Entry 6K32 (electron microscopy, 3.20 A resolution); this record covers chains A and D of the 9 polymer chains in the assembly.

== Chain A ==
Name: RNA-dependent RNA polymerase
Organism: Cypovirus 1
Reference sequence: D0EZK6 (D0EZK6_CPVBM); residue numbers follow UniProt; this construct covers 5-1212
Chain sequence (1208 residues; each row starts with the number of its first residue):
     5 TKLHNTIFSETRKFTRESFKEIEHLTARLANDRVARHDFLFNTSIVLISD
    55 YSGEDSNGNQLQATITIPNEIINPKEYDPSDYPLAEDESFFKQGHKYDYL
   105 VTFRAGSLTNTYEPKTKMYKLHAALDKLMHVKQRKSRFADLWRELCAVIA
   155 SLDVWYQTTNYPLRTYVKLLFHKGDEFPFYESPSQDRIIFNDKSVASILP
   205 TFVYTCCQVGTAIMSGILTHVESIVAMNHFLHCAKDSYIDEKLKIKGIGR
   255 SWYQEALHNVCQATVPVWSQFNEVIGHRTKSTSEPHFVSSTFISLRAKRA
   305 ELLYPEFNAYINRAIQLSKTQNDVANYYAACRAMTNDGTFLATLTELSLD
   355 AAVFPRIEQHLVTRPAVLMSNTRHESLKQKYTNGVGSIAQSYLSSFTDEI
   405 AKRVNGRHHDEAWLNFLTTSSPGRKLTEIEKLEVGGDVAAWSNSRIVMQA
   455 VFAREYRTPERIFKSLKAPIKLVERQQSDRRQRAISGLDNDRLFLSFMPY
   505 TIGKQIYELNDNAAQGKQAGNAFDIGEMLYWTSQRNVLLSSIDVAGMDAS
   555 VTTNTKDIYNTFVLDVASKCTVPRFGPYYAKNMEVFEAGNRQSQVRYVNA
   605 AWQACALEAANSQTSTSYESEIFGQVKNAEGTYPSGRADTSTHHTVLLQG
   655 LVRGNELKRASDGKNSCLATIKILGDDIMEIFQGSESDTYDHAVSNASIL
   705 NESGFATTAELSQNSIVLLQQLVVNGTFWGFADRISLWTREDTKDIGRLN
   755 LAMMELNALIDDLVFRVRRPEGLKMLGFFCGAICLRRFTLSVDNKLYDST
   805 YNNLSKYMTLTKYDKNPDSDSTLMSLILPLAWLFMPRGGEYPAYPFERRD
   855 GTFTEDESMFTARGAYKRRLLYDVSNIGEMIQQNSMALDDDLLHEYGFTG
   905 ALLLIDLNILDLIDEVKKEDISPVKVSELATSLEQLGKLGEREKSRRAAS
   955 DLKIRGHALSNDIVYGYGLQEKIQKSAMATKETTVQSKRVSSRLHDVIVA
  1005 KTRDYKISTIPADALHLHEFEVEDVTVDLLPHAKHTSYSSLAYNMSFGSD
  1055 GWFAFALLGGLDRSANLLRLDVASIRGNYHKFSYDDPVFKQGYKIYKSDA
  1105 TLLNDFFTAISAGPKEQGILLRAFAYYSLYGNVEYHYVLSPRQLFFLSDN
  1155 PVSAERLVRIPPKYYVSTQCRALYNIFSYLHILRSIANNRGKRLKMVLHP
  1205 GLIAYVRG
Ion coordination: Mg2+: D547, D680 (together with UTP)
Ligand contacts:
  - A2M / diphosphate / 7-methylguanosine: R37, D144, R147, Y184, E185, S186, P187, S188, Q189, R791, T793, L794, S795, L827, T987
  - UTP (uridine 5'-triphosphate): R479, Q481, R484, R485, R487, D547, V548, A549, G550, M551, D552, S639, T644, S645, H648, G679, D680

== Chain D ==
Name: VP1
Organism: Cypovirus 1
Reference sequence: D3JWE6 (D3JWE6_CPVBM); residue numbers follow UniProt; this construct covers 129-1333
Chain sequence (1205 residues; numbered 129 to 1333; the number before each row is that of its first residue):
   129 ALHPMTKVIFNGLDVNTEVQPLSDDFKQISDPKGYLTYSVKYEDQFTKKD
   179 KLRASEADDRIVGPTVNLFKYGAAVVNIDLNRDFFDTATGIDLTKGIPLV
   229 QDLLVPIGVTAGAEQSAEYVSGLLMVLFKVMTDNRLVIVGETTTPMSNTL
   279 STVVNNVLRTTYHNNVGVNPALLRDFTQVNWLNRDITNMLQQAGTKYGLG
   329 LTETRLDYVRLVKTIVGHALNIDHFAASVLNINLRALMEANVTADDRIKA
   379 LQAHSMISTQFHGPNQGALRPELAFDHDHIIRCLMLAAANYPRLEGIIVQ
   429 INTGYVASANVIRPVSEKRYFPENLEQNQSAARLVSAVKARASEADISSI
   479 HLAIAREVSPMFNVHELKKIAESFEDPSSIVVVLEFILFALFFPTEFNRI
   529 KGDIQNVLLLFFSRWYPVEYGIFIQRGATYTINAAGEFEFSGRNEKWDQS
   579 LYLSEHFPALFSDVPLAGANTIIAIMRLFTPQGFLRTDDLAIAANFPRAS
   629 RNPQTYIPYTNQRGTVTNEFASRFRTIVATLANVVNERAVQDDMQKATRS
   679 CTKQWLRHLETQFDNIAVAHTDHLSVVYATMSNFMLNFTNNFSGNHATFK
   729 PDQYVITSPEGSYKPIIERQGETVDGLTIIDTSIVWPILCQCTYPLVRQS
   779 GKGVDAVSIMEEIVYPDPSTTLSQSLSVAQVLSKLTLPDAFINMILSGGD
   829 SVVMRTYQTEADDDLDEGIRMTTYDQYLSHIRERLHITNVPDPIYITGAS
   879 TPDQIAASVQATHVAVVLYQSGVINGSASTYLRENEVLVVMPDYYDVVSR
   929 FANANLQMNNNRYHESVLEIADIFDQADFIQTSDAVRQLRALMPTLSTSQ
   979 IRHAIERIAQITDVDSTDYGKLTLRFLGTLTRSLKMQNAQIRRIRPDGTV
  1029 LRYDDQIDIEAFRWSRYFLDELRLRRLSVGLRLITNPRIARRFDGVRIMY
  1079 LTDDDPDPDFVPDVPEGYVAVQYAHRLFSSSLANKRNRVTYTHPPTGMAY
  1129 PSPTGRPHVHMTINERAGMSKLVADNIIASVIKSNWVVDIHDIEYTAEVM
  1179 TPSEGYTQHVDAESIMTAPKGKLFHLQFMDGLLRPEPSAFDPPASGEDMR
  1229 LIYPLQPISVARSMRAIVNHNEVDRPRGAVAPSSYEMDTGTLSRNGDLLY
  1279 SPVANGQVGIPKLEVDHISFSNVVSMMTANIRTGDDMAVERVNPDDVRAI
  1329 NIRNA
Unresolved in the structure: 778-785

== Interface between chain A and chain D ==
Pairs across the interface (27):
  K406(A) - K496(D)
  N409(A) - D474(D)  hydrogen bond
  G410(A) - E472(D)
  S572(A) - D753(D)
  T575(A) - S476(D)
  P577(A) - S476(D)
  N586(A) - Q428(D)
  E588(A) - R1003(D)  salt bridge
  N594(A) - T1007(D)  hydrogen bond
  S597(A) - R1003(D)
  Q598(A) - R421(D)
  Q598(A) - R1003(D)
  V599(A) - L1000(D)
  V599(A) - R1003(D)
  V599(A) - F1004(D)
  R600(A) - R421(D)
  K942(A) - S444(D)  hydrogen bond
  T1105(A) - N452(D)
  L1107(A) - Q455(D)
  N1108(A) - E451(D)
  P1118(A) - K446(D)
  P1118(A) - K467(D)  hydrogen bond (backbone-side chain)
  K1119(A) - K467(D)
  Q1121(A) - E454(D)  hydrogen bond
  G1122(A) - K467(D)
  L1125(A) - Q455(D)
  A1129(A) - Q457(D)
Also at the interface, not in a pair above, chain A (29 interface residues in all): D402, H412, K573, Y601, E945, Y1100
Also at the interface, not in a pair above, chain D (23 interface residues in all): V443, Y448, I475, D759

== Overview ==
29 residues of chain A face 23 of chain D across their interface; the contacts include 5 hydrogen bonds and 1
salt bridge. Among the polar pairs are E588(A)-R1003(D), N409(A)-D474(D) and N594(A)-T1007(D). Chain A binds
A2M / diphosphate / 7-methylguanosine and UTP.
Chain A is RNA-dependent RNA polymerase and chain D is VP1, both from Cypovirus 1; the structure, RdRp
complex, was determined by electron microscopy.
